3ZM2 - chain A; structure by X-ray diffraction, 1.50 A resolution.

[Chain A]
Protein: Tyrosine-protein phosphatase non-receptor type 11
Source organism: Homo sapiens
Notes: EC 3.1.3.48; fragment: catalytic domain, residues 248-527
Reference sequence: Q06124 (PTN11_HUMAN); residue numbers follow UniProt; this construct covers 248-312, 317-527
Chain sequence (284 residues; numbered 244 to 527 plus 3 insertion-coded residues; 3 numbers in that range are skipped by the numbering (no residue carries them; nothing is unmodelled there); the number before each row is that of its first residue; a row labelled like 312A-312C holds insertion residues (312A, then the next letters in order)):
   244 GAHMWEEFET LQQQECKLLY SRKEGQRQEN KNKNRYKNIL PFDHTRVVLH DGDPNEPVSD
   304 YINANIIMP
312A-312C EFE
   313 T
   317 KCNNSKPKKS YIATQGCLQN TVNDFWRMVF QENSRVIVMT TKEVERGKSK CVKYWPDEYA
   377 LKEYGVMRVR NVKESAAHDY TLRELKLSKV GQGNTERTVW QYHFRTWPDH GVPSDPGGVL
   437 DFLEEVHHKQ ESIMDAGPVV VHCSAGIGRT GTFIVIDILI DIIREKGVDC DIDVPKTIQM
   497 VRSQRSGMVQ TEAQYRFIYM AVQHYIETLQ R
Unresolved in the structure: 256-261, 312A-312C, 317-323, 408-410, 526-527
Differences from the reference sequence: expression tag (244-247)
Curated features (UniProtKB/Swiss-Prot):
  - active site: Cys459 (Phosphocysteine intermediate)
  - binding site (substrate): Asp425, Cys459 to Arg465, Gln506
  - natural variant: Gln256 (Q256R: In NS1), Leu261 (L261F: In NS1; L261H: In NS1), Leu262 (L262F: In NS1; L262R: In NS1), Arg265 (R265Q: In NS1), Tyr279 (Y279C: In NS1 and LPRD1; Y279S: In LPRD1), Ile282 (I282V: In NS1), Phe285 (F285L: In NS1; F285S: In NS1), Asn308 (N308D: In NS1; N308S: In NS1), Ile309 (I309V: In NS1), Thr411 (T411M: In NS1; uncertain significance), Ala461 (A461T: In LPRD1), Gly464 (G464A: In LPRD1), 9 further natural variant entries in UniProt
  - mutagenesis: Cys459 (C459S: Abolishes phosphatase activity. Enhances interaction with NEDD9)

[Summary]
UniProt lists active-site residue Cys459, 9 substrate-binding residues and one mutagenesis site.
Chain A is Tyrosine-protein phosphatase non-receptor type 11 (Homo sapiens); the structure, Catalytic domain
of human SHP2, was determined by X-ray diffraction (same publication as 3ZM0, 3ZM1 and 3ZM3).
